Entry 7DNK (electron microscopy, 6.41 A resolution (low resolution: residue-level contacts below are approximate; hydrogen-bond / salt-bridge calls are withheld)); this record covers chains H and C of the 7 polymer chains in the assembly.

[Chain H]
Name: The heavy chain of 5G9 Fab fragment
Source organism: Mus musculus
Notes: antibody fragment or engineered binder
Sequence (214 residues; numbered 1 to 214; the number before each row is that of its first residue):
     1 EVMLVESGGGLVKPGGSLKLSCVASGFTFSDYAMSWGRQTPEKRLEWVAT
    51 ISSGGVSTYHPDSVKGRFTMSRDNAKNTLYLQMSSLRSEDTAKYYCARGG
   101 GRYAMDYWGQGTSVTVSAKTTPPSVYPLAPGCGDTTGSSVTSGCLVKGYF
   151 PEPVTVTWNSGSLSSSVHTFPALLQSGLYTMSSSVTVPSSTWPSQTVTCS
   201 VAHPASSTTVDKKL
Disulfide bonds: Cys22-Cys96, Cys144-Cys199

[Chain C]
Name: Major capsid protein L1
Source organism: Human papillomavirus type 58
UniProtKB: P26535 (VL1_HPV58); residues -25 to 498 here correspond to UniProt positions 1-524 (UniProt number = residue number + 26)
Sequence (524 residues; each row starts with the number of its first residue; numbers below 1 keep their minus sign (Met-25 is residue -25)):
   -25 MVLILCCTLAILFCVADVNVFHIFLQMSVWRPSEATVYLPPVPVSKVVST
    25 DEYVSRTSIYYYAGSSRLLAVGNPYFSIKSPNNNKKVLVPKVSGLQYRVF
    75 RVRLPDPNKFGFPDTSFYNPDTQRLVWACVGLEIGRGQPLGVGVSGHPYL
   125 NKFDDTETSNRYPAQPGSDNRECLSMDYKQTQLCLIGCKPPTGEHWGKGV
   175 ACNNNAAATDCPPLELFNSIIEDGDMVDTGFGCMDFGTLQANKSDVPIDI
   225 CNSTCKYPDYLKMASEPYGDSLFFFLRREQMFVRHFFNRAGKLGEAVPDD
   275 LYIKGSGNTAVIQSSAFFPTPSGSIVTSESQLFNKPYWLQRAQGHNNGIC
   325 WGNQLFVTVVDTTRSTNMTLCTEVTKEGTYKNDNFKEYVRHVEEYDLQFV
   375 FQLCKITLTAEIMTYIHTMDSNILEDWQFGLTPPPSASLQDTYRFVTSQA
   425 ITCQKTAPPKEKEDPLNKYTFWEVNLKEKFSADLDQFPLGRKFLLQSGLK
   475 AKPRLKRSAPTTRAPSTKRKKVKK
Unresolved in the structure: -25 to 1, 474-498

[How chain H and chain C interact]
Residue-residue contacts (4; chain H residue first):
  Lys19(H) - Ala138(C)
  Lys19(H) - Gln139(C)
  Ser71(H) - Arg135(C)
  Arg72(H) - Arg135(C)
Also at the interface, not in a pair above, chain H (5 interface residues in all): Lys76, Gln82
Also at the interface, not in a pair above, chain C (4 interface residues in all): Pro137
Interface features reported in the paper:
  - pairs named by the authors: Arg135(C)-Arg72(H), Arg135(C)-Ser71(H), Ala138(C)-Lys19(H)
  - epitope / paratope residues, chain C: Arg135(C), Ala138(C)

[Summary]
Chain H and chain C form an interface of 5 and 4 residues respectively. The paper describes contacts between
Arg135(C) and Arg72(H), Arg135(C) and Ser71(H) and Ala138(C) and Lys19(H). The paper reports epitope/paratope
residues Arg135(C) and Ala138(C).
Here chain H is the heavy chain of 5G9 Fab fragment (Mus musculus) and chain C is Major capsid protein L1
(Human papillomavirus type 58). Entry 7DNK (2-fold subparticles refinement of human papillomavirus type 58
pseudovirus in complexed with the Fab fragment of ...) was determined by electron microscopy, deposited
together with 7DNH and 7DNL.
